Entry 9K9L (electron microscopy, 3.66 A resolution); this record covers chains C and I of the 10 polymer chains in the assembly.

Chain C:
Molecule: Histone H3-like centromeric protein A
Organism: Homo sapiens
UniProt: P49450 (CENPA_HUMAN); numbering as in UniProt (aligned over 1-140)
Amino-acid sequence (143 residues; numbered -2 to 140; the number before each row is that of its first residue; numbers below 1 keep their minus sign (Gly-2 is residue -2)):
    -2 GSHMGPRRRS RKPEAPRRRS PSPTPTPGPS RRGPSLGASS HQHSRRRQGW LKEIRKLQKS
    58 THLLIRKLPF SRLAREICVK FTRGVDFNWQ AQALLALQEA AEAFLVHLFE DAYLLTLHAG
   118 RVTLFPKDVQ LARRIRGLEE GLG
Not modelled in the structure: -2 to 57, 135-140
Differences from the reference sequence: expression tag (-2 to 0)
Swiss-Prot annotation at these positions:
  - region: Gln39 to Leu54 (Important for flexibility of DNA ends that protrude from nucleosomes)
  - modified residue: Gly2 (N,N,N-trimethylglycine), Ser7 (Phosphoserine), Ser17 (Phosphoserine), Ser19 (Phosphoserine), Ser27 (Phosphoserine), Ser68 (Phosphoserine)
  - mutagenesis: Ser7 (S7A: Induces a delay at the terminal stage of cytokinesis and chromosome misalignment during mitosis due to a defect in kinetochore attachment to microtubules), Ser17 (S17A: Impaired mitotic chromosome congression and chromosome segregation; when associated with A-19), Ser19 (S19A: Impaired mitotic chromosome congression and chromosome segregation; when associated with A-17), Ser68 (S68A: No effect on interaction with HJURP. Impairs localization at centromeres; S68E/Q: Impairs interaction with HJURP, association with chromatin and localization at centromeres), Arg80 to Gly81 (Impairs retention at centromeres, but not targeting to centromeres), His104 (H104G: Reduces location at centromeres. Abolishes location at centromeres; when associated with C-112), Leu112 (L112C: No effect on location at centromeres. Abolishes location at centromeres; when associated with G-104)

Chain I:
Molecule: Widom601 DNA FW
Organism: synthetic construct
Sequence (145 nucleotides; row label = number of the first residue in the row; numbers below 1 keep their minus sign (DA-70 is residue -70)):
   -70 ATCAGAATCC CGGTGCCGAG GCCGCTCAAT TGGTCGTAGA CAGCTCTAGC ACCGCTTAAA
   -10 CGCACGTACG CGCTGTCCCC CGCGTTTTAA CCGCCAAGGG GATTACTCCC TAGTCTCCAG
    50 GCACGTGTCA GATATATACA TCGAT
Not modelled in the structure: -70 to -62, 60-74

Chain C / chain I interface:
Residue-residue contacts (12):
  Arg72(C) - DC-55(I)  phosphate contact
  Arg72(C) - DC-54(I)  salt bridge to the phosphate
  Asp83(C) - DC-54(I)  phosphate contact
  Asn85(C) - DC-55(I)  hydrogen bond to the phosphate
  Asn85(C) - DC-54(I)  phosphate contact
  Trp86(C) - DC-55(I)  phosphate contact
  Gln87(C) - DC-55(I)  phosphate contact
  Ala88(C) - DC-55(I)  hydrogen bond to the phosphate
  Gly117(C) - DT-34(I)  phosphate contact
  Arg118(C) - DT-34(I)  phosphate contact
  Arg118(C) - DA-33(I)  salt bridge to the phosphate
  Val119(C) - DT-34(I)  hydrogen bond to the phosphate
Interface residues without a listed pair, chain C (10 interface residues in all): Thr120

In short:
The interface between chain C and chain I involves 10 residues on one side and 4 on the other; the contacts
include 3 hydrogen bonds and 2 salt bridges. Polar pairs include Asn85(C)-DC-55(I), Ala88(C)-DC-55(I) and
Val119(C)-DT-34(I). UniProt lists 8 mutagenesis sites on chain C.
Here chain C is Histone H3-like centromeric protein A (Homo sapiens) and chain I is Widom601 DNA FW (synthetic
construct). Entry 9K9L (Cryo-EM structure of the human CENP-A-H4 octasome) was determined by electron
microscopy.
